Entry 9EZ6 (X-ray diffraction, 1.87 A resolution); this record covers chains A and C of the 3 polymer chains in the assembly.

== Chain A ==
Protein: Replicase polyprotein 1a
Organism: Severe acute respiratory syndrome coronavirus 2
UniProtKB: A0A8B1KJN1 (A0A8B1KJN1_SARS2); residues 1-306 here correspond to UniProt positions 3264-3569 (UniProt number = residue number + 3263)
Chain sequence (306 residues; each row starts with the number of its first residue):
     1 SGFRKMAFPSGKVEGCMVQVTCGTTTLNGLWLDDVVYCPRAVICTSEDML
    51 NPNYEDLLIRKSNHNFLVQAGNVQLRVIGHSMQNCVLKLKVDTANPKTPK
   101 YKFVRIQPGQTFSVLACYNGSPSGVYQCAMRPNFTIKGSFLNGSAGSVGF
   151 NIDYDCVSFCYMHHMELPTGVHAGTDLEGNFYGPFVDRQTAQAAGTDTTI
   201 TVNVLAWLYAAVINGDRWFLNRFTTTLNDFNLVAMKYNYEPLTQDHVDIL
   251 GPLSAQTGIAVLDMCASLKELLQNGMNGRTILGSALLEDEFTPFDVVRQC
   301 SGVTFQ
Unresolved in the structure: 303-306
Differences from the reference sequence: conflict Ala-41 (His3304 in A0A8B1KJN1), Ala-145 (Cys3408 in A0A8B1KJN1)
Modified positions: Cys-156 (3-sulfinoalanine; CSD)
Bound ions: Na+: Asn-221, Phe-223, Asp-263
From the paper describing this entry:
  - binding site for Thr-phe-thr-arg-leu-gln-ser-leu-glu-asn (chain C): Thr-24
  - conformationally variable residues (side-chain flip): Arg-298
  - contacts within the chain: Phe-8/Arg-298

== Chain C ==
Protein: Thr-phe-thr-arg-leu-gln-ser-leu-glu-asn
Chain sequence (11 residues; numbered 1 to 11; the number before each row is that of its first residue):
     1 XFTRLQSLENV
Unresolved in the structure: 11
Modified positions: THC (N-methylcarbonylthreonine) at position 1

== Chain A / chain C interface ==
Residue-residue contacts (47; chain A residue first):
  Thr-24(A) with Leu-8(C); Glu-9(C); Asn-10(C), hydrogen bond
  Thr-25(A) with Ser-7(C); Leu-8(C); Glu-9(C), hydrogen bond
  Thr-26(A) with Ser-7(C); Leu-8(C), hydrogen bond (backbone-backbone)
  Ser-46(A) with Glu-9(C)
  Met-49(A) with Arg-4(C)
  Tyr-54(A) with Leu-5(C)
  Phe-140(A) with Gln-6(C), hydrogen bond (backbone-side chain)
  Leu-141(A) with Gln-6(C)
  Asn-142(A) with Arg-4(C), hydrogen bond; Gln-6(C); Ser-7(C); Leu-8(C)
  Gly-143(A) with Gln-6(C), hydrogen bond (backbone-backbone); Ser-7(C), hydrogen bond (backbone-backbone); Leu-8(C)
  Ser-144(A) with Gln-6(C), hydrogen bond (backbone-backbone)
  Ala-145(A) with Gln-6(C), hydrogen bond (backbone-backbone); Ser-7(C)
  His-163(A) with Gln-6(C), hydrogen bond
  His-164(A) with Leu-5(C); Gln-6(C), hydrogen bond (backbone-backbone)
  Met-165(A) with Thr-3(C); Arg-4(C); Leu-5(C), hydrophobic
  Glu-166(A) with Phe-2(C); Thr-3(C); Arg-4(C), hydrogen bond (backbone-backbone); Gln-6(C), hydrogen bond
  Leu-167(A) with Phe-2(C)
  Pro-168(A) with THC_1(C); Phe-2(C); Thr-3(C)
  His-172(A) with Gln-6(C)
  Asp-187(A) with Leu-5(C)
  Gln-189(A) with THC_1(C); Thr-3(C); Arg-4(C), hydrogen bond; Leu-5(C), hydrogen bond (side chain-backbone)
  Thr-190(A) with Thr-3(C)
  Ala-191(A) with THC_1(C); Thr-3(C)
  Gln-192(A) with Thr-3(C), hydrogen bond (backbone-side chain)
Other interface residues (no listed pair), chain A (29 interface residues in all): Leu-27, Ala-41, Leu-50, Asn-119, Arg-188

== Overview ==
29 residues of chain A and 10 residues of chain C are in contact, with 16 hydrogen bonds. Polar contacts
include Thr-24(A)/Asn-10(C), Thr-25(A)/Glu-9(C) and Phe-140(A)/Gln-6(C). Asn-221(A), Phe-223(A) and Asp-263(A)
coordinate Na+. From the paper: a binding site for Thr-phe-thr-arg-leu-gln-ser-leu-glu-asn (chain C) at
Thr-24(A); conformational variability at Arg-298(A).
Chain A is Replicase polyprotein 1a (Severe acute respiratory syndrome coronavirus 2) and chain C is
Thr-phe-thr-arg-leu-gln-ser-leu-glu-asn; the structure, Complex of a mutant of the SARS-CoV-2 main protease
Mpro with the nsp14/15 substrate peptide, was determined by X-ray diffraction (same publication as 9EX8, 9EXU,
9EYA and 9EZ4).
